Entry 5O2U (X-ray diffraction, 2.76 A resolution); this record covers chains C and D of the 4 polymer chains in the assembly.

Chain C:
Name: Capsid protein p24
Organism: Human immunodeficiency virus 1
Reference sequence: P12493 (GAG_HV1N5); residues -131 to 368 here correspond to UniProt positions 1-500 (UniProt number = residue number + 132)
Chain sequence (500 residues; numbered -131 to 368; the number before each row is that of its first residue; numbers below 1 keep their minus sign (Met-131 is residue -131)):
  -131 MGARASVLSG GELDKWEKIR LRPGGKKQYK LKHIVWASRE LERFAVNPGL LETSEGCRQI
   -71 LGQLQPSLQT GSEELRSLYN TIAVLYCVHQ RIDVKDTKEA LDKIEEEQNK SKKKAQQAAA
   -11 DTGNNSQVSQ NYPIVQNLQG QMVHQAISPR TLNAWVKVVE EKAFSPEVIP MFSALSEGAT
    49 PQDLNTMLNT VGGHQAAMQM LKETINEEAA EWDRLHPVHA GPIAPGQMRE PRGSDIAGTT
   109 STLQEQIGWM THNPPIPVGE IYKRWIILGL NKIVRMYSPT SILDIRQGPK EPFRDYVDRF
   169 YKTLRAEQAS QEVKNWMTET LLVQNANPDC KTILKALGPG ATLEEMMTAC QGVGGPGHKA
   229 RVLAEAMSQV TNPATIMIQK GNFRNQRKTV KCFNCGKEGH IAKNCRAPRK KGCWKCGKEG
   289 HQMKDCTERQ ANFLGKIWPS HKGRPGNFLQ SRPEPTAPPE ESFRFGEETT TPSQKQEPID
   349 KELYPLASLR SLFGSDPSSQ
Disordered / not traced: -131 to 148, 222-368
Disulfides: Cys198-Cys218
Curated features (UniProtKB/Swiss-Prot):
  - zinc finger: Val258 to Ala275 (CCHC-type 1), Lys279 to Glu296 (CCHC-type 2)
  - region: Val-125 to Leu-101 (Interaction with Gp41), Leu-124 to Arg-89 (Interaction with host CALM1), Glu-120 to Ile-113 (Interaction with host AP3D1), Asp-118 to His-99 (Interaction with membrane phosphatidylinositol 4,5-bisphosphate and RNA), Glu-59 to Ser-55 (Interaction with membrane phosphatidylinositol 4,5-bisphosphate), Asn57 to Gln95 (Interaction with human PPIA/CYPA and NUP153), Pro85 to Pro93 (PPIA/CYPA-binding loop)
  - motif: Trp-116 to Arg-110 (Nuclear export signal), Lys-106 to Lys-100 (Nuclear localization signal), Pro323 to Pro326 (PTAP/PSAP motif), Leu351 to Leu360 (LYPX(n)L motif)
  - site (Cleavage): Tyr0, Pro1, Leu231, Ala232, Met245, Ile246, Asn300, Phe301, Phe316, Leu317
  - modified residue: Ser16 (Phosphoserine), Arg255 (Asymmetric dimethylarginine), Arg277 (Asymmetric dimethylarginine)
  - lipidation: Gly-130 (N-myristoyl glycine)

Chain D:
Name: Vhh 59H10
Organism: Lama glama
Notes: antibody fragment or engineered binder
Chain sequence (132 residues; row label = number of the first residue in the row; note: 2 numbers in that range are skipped by the numbering (no residue carries them; nothing is unmodelled there); a row labelled like 82A-82C holds insertion residues (82A, then the next letters in order)):
     1 DVQLQESGGG LVQAGGSLRL SCAASGSISR FNAMGWWRQA PGKEREFVAR IVKGFDPVLA
    61 DSVKGRFTIS IDSAENTLAL QM
82A-82C NRL
    83 KPEDTAVYYC FAALDT
   101 AYWGQGTQVT VSSAAADYKP GGGKPGGEPE A
Disordered / not traced: 116-131
Disulfides: Cys22-Cys92
What the authors report for this chain:
  - mutagenesis - F55G/D56Y/P57A: decreased binding to Capsid protein p24 (chain C)

How chain C and chain D interact:
Pairs across the interface (39):
  Asp197(C) with Asp97(D); Thr98(D)
  Thr200(C) with Thr98(D); Ala101(D)
  Ile201(C) with Ala95(D), hydrophobic; Leu96(D); Thr98(D); Ala101(D)
  Lys203(C) with Trp37(D)
  Ala204(C) with Trp37(D), hydrogen bond (backbone-side chain); Phe93(D); Trp103(D), hydrophobic
  Leu205(C) with Ala33(D), hydrophobic; Phe47(D); Arg50(D), hydrogen bond (backbone-side chain); Val52(D), hydrophobic
  Gly206(C) with Trp37(D); Phe47(D)
  Pro207(C) with Phe47(D); Arg50(D), hydrogen bond (backbone-side chain)
  Gly208(C) with Arg50(D)
  Ala209(C) with Arg50(D)
  Glu212(C) with Phe55(D)
  Glu213(C) with Arg50(D), salt bridge; Val52(D); Phe55(D); Val58(D)
  Thr216(C) with Asn32(D); Val52(D); Lys53(D); Phe55(D)
  Ala217(C) with Asn32(D); Ala95(D)
  Gln219(C) with Asn32(D), hydrogen bond
  Gly220(C) with Asn32(D); Leu96(D); Asp97(D)
  Val221(C) with Leu96(D); Asp97(D)
From the paper, about this interface:
  - hot spots on chain D (mutagenesis) - F93D: abolished binding to Capsid protein p24 (chain C)

Overview:
The interface between chain C and chain D involves 17 residues on one side and 16 on the other, with 4
hydrogen bonds and 1 salt bridge. Polar pairs include Glu213(C)-Arg50(D), Ala204(C)-Trp37(D) and
Leu205(C)-Arg50(D). From the paper: F55G/D56Y/P57A of chain D reduce binding to Capsid protein p24 (chain C);
F93D of chain D abolishes binding to Capsid protein p24 (chain C).
Here chain C is Capsid protein p24 (Human immunodeficiency virus 1) and chain D is Vhh 59H10 (Lama glama).
Entry 5O2U (Llama VHH in complex with p24) was determined by X-ray diffraction.
